PDB entry 3FQX | X-ray diffraction, 1.70 A resolution | chains A and B of the 3 polymer chains in the assembly

[Chain A]
Molecule: HLA class I histocompatibility antigen, A-2 alpha chain
Organism: Homo sapiens
Notes: fragment: extracellular domains alpha1, alpha2, alpha3
UniProtKB: P01892 (1A02_HUMAN); residues 1-275 here correspond to UniProt positions 25-299 (UniProt number = residue number + 24)
Sequence (275 residues; each row starts with the number of its first residue):
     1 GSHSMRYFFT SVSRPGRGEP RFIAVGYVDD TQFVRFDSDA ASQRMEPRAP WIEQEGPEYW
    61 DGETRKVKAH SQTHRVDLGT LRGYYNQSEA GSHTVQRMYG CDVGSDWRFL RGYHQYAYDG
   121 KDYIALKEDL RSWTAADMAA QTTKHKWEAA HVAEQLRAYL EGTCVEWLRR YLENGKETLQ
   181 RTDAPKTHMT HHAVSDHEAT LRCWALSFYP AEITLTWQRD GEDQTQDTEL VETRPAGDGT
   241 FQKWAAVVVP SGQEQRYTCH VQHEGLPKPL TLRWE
Disulfide bonds: Cys101-Cys164, Cys203-Cys259
Ion coordination: Cd2+ site 1: Gly1, His3; Cd2+ site 2 near Asp30 (its only coordinating residue here); Cd2+ site 3 near His191 (its only coordinating residue here); Cd2+ site 4 near His197 (its only coordinating residue here)

[Chain B]
Molecule: Beta-2-microglobulin
Organism: Homo sapiens
UniProtKB: P61769 (B2MG_HUMAN); residues 1-98 here correspond to UniProt positions 22-119 (UniProt number = residue number + 21)
Sequence (98 residues; numbered 1 to 98; the number before each row is that of its first residue):
     1 QRTPKIQVYS RHPAENGKSN FLNCYVSGFH PSDIEVDLLK NGERIEKVEH SDLSFSKDWS
    61 FYLLYYTEFT PTEKDEYACR VNHVTLSQPK IVKWDRDM
Curated features (UniProtKB/Swiss-Prot):
  - modified residue: Gln1 (Pyrrolidone carboxylic acid)
  - glycosylation (N-linked (Glc) (glycation) lysine): Lys18, Lys40, Lys47, Lys57, Lys90, Lys93
Disulfide bonds: Cys24-Cys79
Ion coordination: Cd2+ near His50 (its only coordinating residue here)

[Interface between chain A and chain B]
Pairs across the interface (53):
  Phe8(A) - Ser54(B)
  Phe8(A) - Phe55(B)
  Phe9(A) - Phe55(B)
  Thr10(A) - Leu53(B)
  Thr10(A) - Phe55(B)
  Thr10(A) - Phe61(B)
  Val12(A) - Ser32(B)
  Arg14(A) - Asp33(B)  salt bridge
  Ile23(A) - Leu53(B)  hydrophobic
  Val25(A) - Asp52(B)
  Val25(A) - Leu53(B)
  Tyr27(A) - Ser54(B)
  Tyr27(A) - Tyr62(B)
  Gln32(A) - Asp52(B)  hydrogen bond
  Arg35(A) - Asp52(B)  salt bridge
  Gln96(A) - His30(B)  hydrogen bond
  Gln96(A) - Phe55(B)
  Gln96(A) - Trp59(B)  hydrogen bond (side chain-backbone)
  Gln96(A) - Phe61(B)
  Arg97(A) - Phe55(B)
  Met98(A) - Phe55(B)  hydrophobic
  Gln115(A) - Trp59(B)
  Tyr116(A) - Trp59(B)
  Ala117(A) - Trp59(B)
  Asp119(A) - His30(B)
  Gly120(A) - Arg2(B)  hydrogen bond (backbone-side chain)
  Gly120(A) - His30(B)
  Gly120(A) - Trp59(B)
  Asp122(A) - Trp59(B)  hydrogen bond
  His192(A) - Asp97(B)  salt bridge
  Arg202(A) - Asp97(B)  hydrogen bond (side chain-backbone)
  Arg202(A) - Met98(B)
  Trp204(A) - Asp97(B)
  Trp204(A) - Met98(B)
  Val231(A) - Gln7(B)
  Glu232(A) - Gln7(B)  hydrogen bond (backbone-side chain)
  Glu232(A) - Tyr25(B)
  Glu232(A) - Ser27(B)  hydrogen bond
  Arg234(A) - Gln7(B)  hydrogen bond
  Arg234(A) - Tyr9(B)
  Arg234(A) - Met98(B)  hydrogen bond (side chain-backbone)
  Pro235(A) - Tyr9(B)  hydrogen bond (backbone-side chain)
  Pro235(A) - Asn23(B)
  Pro235(A) - Tyr25(B)
  Pro235(A) - Leu64(B)  hydrophobic
  Ala236(A) - Arg11(B)  hydrogen bond (backbone-side chain)
  Ala236(A) - Asn23(B)  hydrogen bond (backbone-side chain)
  Gly237(A) - Arg11(B)  hydrogen bond (backbone-side chain)
  Gly237(A) - Leu64(B)
  Gln242(A) - Tyr9(B)
  Gln242(A) - Ser10(B)  hydrogen bond (side chain-backbone)
  Gln242(A) - Arg11(B)  hydrogen bond (side chain-backbone)
  Trp244(A) - Met98(B)  hydrogen bond (side chain-backbone)
Also at the interface, not in a pair above, chain A (36 interface residues in all): Arg48, Thr94, Lys121, Leu206, Thr233, Asp238
Also at the interface, not in a pair above, chain B (28 interface residues in all): Gln1, Lys5, His12, Pro13, Pro31, Lys57, Asp58

[Overview]
Chain A and chain B form an interface of 36 and 28 residues respectively; the contacts include 17 hydrogen
bonds and 3 salt bridges. Among the polar pairs are Arg14(A)-Asp33(B), Arg35(A)-Asp52(B) and
His192(A)-Asp97(B). Gly1(A) and His3(A) coordinate Cd2+ site 1.
Here chain A is HLA class I histocompatibility antigen, A-2 alpha chain and chain B is Beta-2-microglobulin,
both from Homo sapiens. Entry 3FQX (Phosphorylation of self-peptides alters Human Leukocyte Antigen Class
I-restricted antigen presentation and generates tumor specific epitopes) was determined by X-ray diffraction
together with 3FQN, 3FQR, 3FQT, 3FQU and 3FQW from the same study.
